1XR9 - chains A and B of the 3 polymer chains in the assembly; structure by X-ray diffraction, 1.79 A resolution.

[Chain A]
Protein: HLA class I histocompatibility antigen, B-15 alpha chain
Organism: Homo sapiens
Reference sequence: P30464 (1B15_HUMAN); residues 1-276 here correspond to UniProt positions 25-300 (UniProt number = residue number + 24)
Sequence (276 residues; each row starts with the number of its first residue):
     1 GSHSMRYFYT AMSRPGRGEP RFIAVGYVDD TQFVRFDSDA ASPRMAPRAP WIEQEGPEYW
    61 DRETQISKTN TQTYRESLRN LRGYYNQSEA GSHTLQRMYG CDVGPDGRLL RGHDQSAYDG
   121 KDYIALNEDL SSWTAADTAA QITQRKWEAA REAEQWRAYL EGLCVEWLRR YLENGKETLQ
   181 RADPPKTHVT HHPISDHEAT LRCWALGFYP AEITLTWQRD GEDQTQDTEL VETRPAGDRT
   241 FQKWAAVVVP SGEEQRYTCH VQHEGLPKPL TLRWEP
Disulfides: Cys101-Cys164, Cys203-Cys259
Small-molecule neighbours: urea (URE): Trp204, Leu206, Arg234, Gln242

[Chain B]
Protein: Beta-2-microglobulin
Organism: Homo sapiens
Reference sequence: P61769 (B2MG_HUMAN); residues 1-99 here correspond to UniProt positions 21-119 (UniProt number = residue number + 20)
Sequence (99 residues; numbered 1 to 99; the number before each row is that of its first residue):
     1 IQRTPKIQVY SRHPAENGKS NFLNCYVSGF HPSDIEVDLL KNGERIEKVE HSDLSFSKDW
    61 SFYLLYYTEF TPTEKDEYAC RVNHVTLSQP KIVKWDRDM
Swiss-Prot annotation at these positions:
  - modified residue: Gln2 (Pyrrolidone carboxylic acid)
  - glycosylation: Ile1 (N-linked (Glc) (glycation) isoleucine), Lys19 (N-linked (Glc) (glycation) lysine), Lys41 (N-linked (Glc) (glycation) lysine), Lys48 (N-linked (Glc) (glycation) lysine), Lys58 (N-linked (Glc) (glycation) lysine), Lys91 (N-linked (Glc) (glycation) lysine), Lys94 (N-linked (Glc) (glycation) lysine)
Disulfides: Cys25-Cys80
Small-molecule neighbours: urea (URE): Tyr10, Ser11, Arg12, His13, Pro14, Arg97, Met99

[Interface between chain A and chain B]
Contacting residue pairs - 58 pairs, chain A then chain B:
  Phe8(A) with Ser55(B); Phe56(B)
  Tyr9(A) with Phe56(B)
  Thr10(A) with Phe56(B); Phe62(B)
  Met12(A) with Ser33(B), hydrogen bond
  Arg17(A) with Asp34(B), salt bridge
  Val25(A) with Asp53(B); Leu54(B); Ser55(B)
  Tyr27(A) with Ser55(B); Tyr63(B), hydrogen bond
  Gln32(A) with Asp53(B), hydrogen bond
  Arg35(A) with Asp53(B), salt bridge
  Arg48(A) with Asp53(B), salt bridge
  Thr94(A) with Phe62(B)
  Gln96(A) with His31(B), hydrogen bond; Phe56(B); Trp60(B), hydrogen bond (side chain-backbone); Phe62(B)
  Arg97(A) with Phe56(B)
  Met98(A) with Phe56(B), hydrophobic; Lys58(B); Trp60(B), hydrophobic
  Gln115(A) with Trp60(B)
  Ser116(A) with Trp60(B)
  Ala117(A) with Trp60(B), hydrophobic
  Asp119(A) with Ile1(B), hydrogen bond (backbone-backbone); His31(B)
  Gly120(A) with Ile1(B); His31(B)
  Lys121(A) with Ile1(B)
  Asp122(A) with Trp60(B), hydrogen bond
  His192(A) with Asp98(B), salt bridge
  Arg202(A) with Asp98(B), hydrogen bond (side chain-backbone); Met99(B)
  Trp204(A) with Asp98(B); Met99(B)
  Val231(A) with Gln8(B)
  Glu232(A) with Lys6(B); Gln8(B), hydrogen bond (backbone-side chain); Tyr26(B), hydrogen bond; Ser28(B), hydrogen bond
  Thr233(A) with Tyr26(B)
  Arg234(A) with Gln8(B), hydrogen bond; Tyr10(B); Tyr26(B); Met99(B), hydrogen bond (side chain-backbone)
  Pro235(A) with Tyr10(B), hydrogen bond (backbone-side chain); Asn24(B); Tyr26(B)
  Ala236(A) with Arg12(B), hydrogen bond (backbone-side chain); Asn24(B), hydrogen bond (backbone-side chain)
  Gly237(A) with Arg12(B), hydrogen bond (backbone-side chain)
  Gln242(A) with Tyr10(B); Ser11(B), hydrogen bond (side chain-backbone); Arg12(B), hydrogen bond (side chain-backbone)
  Trp244(A) with Met99(B), hydrogen bond (side chain-backbone)
Other interface residues (no listed pair), chain A (35 interface residues in all): Ile23, Asp238
Other interface residues (no listed pair), chain B (26 interface residues in all): His13, Pro32, Ser57, Leu65

[Summary]
35 residues of chain A face 26 of chain B across their interface, with 20 hydrogen bonds and 4 salt bridges.
Polar contacts include Arg17(A)-Asp34(B), Arg35(A)-Asp53(B) and Arg48(A)-Asp53(B). Urea is bound between chain
A and chain B.
Here chain A is HLA class I histocompatibility antigen, B-15 alpha chain and chain B is Beta-2-microglobulin,
both from Homo sapiens. Entry 1XR9 (Crystal Structures of HLA-B*1501 in Complex with Peptides from Human UbcH6
and Epstein-Barr Virus EBNA-3) was determined by X-ray diffraction (same publication as 1XR8).
